PDB entry 9F74 | electron microscopy, 3.00 A resolution | chains A and B of the 7 polymer chains in the assembly

Chain A (and B):
Protein: Large T antigen
From: Betapolyomavirus macacae
Notes: EC 3.6.4.-; chain B of this document is another copy of the same molecule, construct and numbering; everything in this record applies to it too
UniProt: P03070 (LT_SV40); numbering as in UniProt (aligned over 266-627)
Amino-acid sequence (362 residues; numbered 266 to 627; the number before each row is that of its first residue):
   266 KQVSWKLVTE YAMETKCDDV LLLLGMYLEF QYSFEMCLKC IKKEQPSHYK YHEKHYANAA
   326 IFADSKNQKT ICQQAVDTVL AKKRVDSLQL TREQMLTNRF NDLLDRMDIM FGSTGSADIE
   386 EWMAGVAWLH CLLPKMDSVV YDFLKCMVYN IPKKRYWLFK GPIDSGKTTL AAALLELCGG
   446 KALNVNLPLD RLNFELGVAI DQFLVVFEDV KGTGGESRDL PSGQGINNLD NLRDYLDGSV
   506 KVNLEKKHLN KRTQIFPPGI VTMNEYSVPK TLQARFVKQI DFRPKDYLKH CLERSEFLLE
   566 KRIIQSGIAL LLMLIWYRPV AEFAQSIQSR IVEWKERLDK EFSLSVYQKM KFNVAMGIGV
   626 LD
Small-molecule neighbours: ATP (adenosine-5'-triphosphate): L397, P427, I428, D429, S430, G431, K432, T433, T434, D474, N529, R548, P549, K550, D551, L553, K554, L557, L564
UniProt features mapped onto this chain:
  - binding site (Zn(2+)): C302, C305, H313, H317
  - binding site (ATP): G426 to T433

How chain A and chain B interact:
Pairs across the interface (50):
  D284(A) - R349(B)  salt bridge
  L286(A) - A346(B)
  L286(A) - R349(B)
  L287(A) - L353(B)  hydrophobic
  G290(A) - A346(B)
  G290(A) - V350(B)
  M291(A) - V350(B)
  M291(A) - Q354(B)
  L293(A) - T343(B)
  E294(A) - V350(B)
  Q310(A) - Q354(B)
  D329(A) - K271(B)  salt bridge
  S330(A) - Q339(B)  hydrogen bond (backbone-side chain)
  K331(A) - Q267(B)
  K331(A) - W270(B)
  K331(A) - Q339(B)
  Q333(A) - Q339(B)  hydrogen bond
  K334(A) - D342(B)
  I428(A) - T536(B)
  I428(A) - A539(B)  hydrophobic
  D429(A) - K418(B)  salt bridge
  L440(A) - V505(B)  hydrophobic
  A447(A) - N508(B)
  N449(A) - Y500(B)
  N449(A) - V507(B)
  R456(A) - D455(B)  hydrogen bond (side chain-backbone)
  R456(A) - N458(B)  hydrogen bond
  F459(A) - K516(B)
  E460(A) - N508(B)
  E460(A) - K516(B)
  D474(A) - R498(B)  salt bridge
  K476(A) - D495(B)  salt bridge
  K476(A) - N496(B)  hydrogen bond
  K476(A) - R498(B)
  D484(A) - P534(B)
  D484(A) - K535(B)  hydrogen bond (side chain-backbone)
  P486(A) - D495(B)
  P486(A) - R498(B)
  K511(A) - N515(B)
  K512(A) - K511(B)  hydrogen bond (side chain-backbone)
  K512(A) - H513(B)
  K512(A) - L514(B)  hydrogen bond (side chain-backbone)
  K512(A) - N515(B)  hydrogen bond (backbone-side chain)
  H513(A) - H513(B)
  E565(A) - I416(B)
  R567(A) - N415(B)  hydrogen bond (side chain-backbone)
  R567(A) - P417(B)
  R567(A) - G503(B)  hydrogen bond (side chain-backbone)
  Q570(A) - P417(B)
  Q570(A) - S504(B)  hydrogen bond (side chain-backbone)
Other interface residues (no listed pair), chain A (42 interface residues in all): L289, N332, T433, A437, K446, N451, V463, N529, Y531, E561, L564
Other interface residues (no listed pair), chain B (44 interface residues in all): K419, L454, R456, F459, N492, K506, K512, T518, I520

Overview:
Chain A and chain B form an interface of 42 and 44 residues respectively, with 12 hydrogen bonds and 5 salt
bridges. Among the polar pairs are D284(A)-R349(B), D329(A)-K271(B) and D429(A)-K418(B). Ligands of chain A:
ATP.
Both chains are Large T antigen (Betapolyomavirus macacae). Entry 9F74 (Active SV40 LTAg complex with DNA (3D
variability component_000, frame_015)) was determined by electron microscopy together with 9EVH, 9EVP, 9F3T,
9F3U, 9F5I, 9F73 and 14 further entries from the same study.
